7LNJ - chains A and D of the 3 polymer chains in the assembly; structure by X-ray diffraction, 2.68 A resolution.

Chain A:
Protein: Site-specific DNA-methyltransferase (adenine-specific)
Organism: Clostridioides difficile
Notes: EC 2.1.1.72
UniProtKB: Q183J3 (Q183J3_CLOD6); numbering as in UniProt (aligned over 1-577)
Sequence (578 residues; numbered 0 to 577; the number before each row is that of its first residue; numbering starts at 0):
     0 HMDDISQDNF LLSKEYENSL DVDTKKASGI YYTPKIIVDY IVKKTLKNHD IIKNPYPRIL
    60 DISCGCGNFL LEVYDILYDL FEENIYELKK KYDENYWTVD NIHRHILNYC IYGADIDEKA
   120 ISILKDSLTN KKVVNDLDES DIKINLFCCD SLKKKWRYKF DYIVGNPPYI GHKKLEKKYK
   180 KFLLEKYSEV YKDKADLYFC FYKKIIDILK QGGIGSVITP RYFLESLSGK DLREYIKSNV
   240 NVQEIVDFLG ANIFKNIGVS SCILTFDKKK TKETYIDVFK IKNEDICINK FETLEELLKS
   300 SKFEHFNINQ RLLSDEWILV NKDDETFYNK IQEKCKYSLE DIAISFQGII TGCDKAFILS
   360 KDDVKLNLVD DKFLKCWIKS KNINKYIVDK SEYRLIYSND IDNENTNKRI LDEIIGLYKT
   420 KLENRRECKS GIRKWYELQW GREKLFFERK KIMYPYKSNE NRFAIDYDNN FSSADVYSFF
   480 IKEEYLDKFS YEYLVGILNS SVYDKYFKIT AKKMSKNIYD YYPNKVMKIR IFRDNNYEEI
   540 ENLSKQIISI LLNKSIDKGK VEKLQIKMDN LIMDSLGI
Not modelled in the structure: 0-25, 132-140
Differences from the reference sequence: expression tag (0)

Chain D:
Molecule: DNA Strand 1
Sequence (14 nucleotides; numbered 1 to 14; the number before each row is that of its first residue):
     1 TTCAAAAAGT CCCA

How chain A and chain D interact:
Pairs across the interface (45; chain A residue first):
  Tyr30(A) with DA8(D), stacking on the base
  Asn165(A) with DA8(D), hydrogen bond to the base
  Pro166(A) with DA8(D), hydrogen bond to the base
  Pro167(A) with DA8(D), base contact
  Tyr168(A) with DA8(D), stacking on the base
  His171(A) with DA5(D), base contact; DA6(D), hydrogen bond to the base
  Lys172(A) with DA6(D), base contact
  Lys173(A) with DA8(D), salt bridge to the phosphate; DT10(D), salt bridge to the phosphate
  Lys193(A) with DA5(D), base contact; DA6(D), sugar contact
  Tyr221(A) with DA7(D), sugar contact
  Ser225(A) with DA6(D), phosphate contact
  Leu226(A) with DA6(D), phosphate contact
  Ser227(A) with DA5(D), phosphate contact; DA6(D), hydrogen bond to the phosphate
  Phe253(A) with DA8(D), base contact
  Ile256(A) with DA8(D), phosphate contact; DG9(D), phosphate contact
  Gly257(A) with DA7(D), sugar contact; DG9(D), hydrogen bond to the phosphate
  Val258(A) with DA8(D), sugar contact
  Ser344(A) with DA4(D), phosphate contact
  Phe345(A) with DA4(D), phosphate contact
  Gln346(A) with DA4(D), hydrogen bond to the phosphate; DA5(D), hydrogen bond to the base
  Ile349(A) with DA5(D), base contact
  Trp439(A) with DT2(D), base contact; DC3(D), base contact; DA4(D), base contact
  Arg441(A) with DC3(D), salt bridge to the phosphate; DA4(D), hydrogen bond to the base
  Lys456(A) with DA7(D), base contact
  Tyr476(A) with DA5(D), hydrogen bond to the phosphate
  Lys511(A) with DA6(D), salt bridge to the phosphate; DA7(D), salt bridge to the phosphate
  Met513(A) with DA7(D), phosphate contact
  Ser514(A) with DA7(D), hydrogen bond to the base; DG9(D), base contact
  Ile517(A) with DA7(D), base contact
  Tyr521(A) with DA5(D), phosphate contact; DA6(D), hydrogen bond to the base
  Pro522(A) with DA5(D), phosphate contact
  Asn523(A) with DA5(D), hydrogen bond to the phosphate
Interface residues without a listed pair, chain A (38 interface residues in all): Gly170, Asp195, Asn255, Arg425, Glu426, Ile431

In short:
38 residues of chain A and 9 residues of chain D are in contact; the contacts include 12 hydrogen bonds, 5
salt bridges and 2 aromatic stacking contacts. Polar pairs include Asn165(A)-DA8(D), Pro166(A)-DA8(D) and
His171(A)-DA6(D).
Chain A is Site-specific DNA-methyltransferase (adenine-specific) (Clostridioides difficile) and chain D is
DNA Strand 1; the structure, CamA Adenine Methyltransferase Complexed to Cognate Substrate DNA, was determined
by X-ray diffraction together with 7LNI and 7LT5 from the same study.
